Entry 7V5N (X-ray diffraction, 1.70 A resolution); this record covers chains E and F of the 3 polymer chains in the assembly.

[Chain E]
Protein: bevacizumab fab light chain
Source organism: Homo sapiens
Notes: antibody fragment or engineered binder
Sequence (214 residues; each row starts with the number of its first residue):
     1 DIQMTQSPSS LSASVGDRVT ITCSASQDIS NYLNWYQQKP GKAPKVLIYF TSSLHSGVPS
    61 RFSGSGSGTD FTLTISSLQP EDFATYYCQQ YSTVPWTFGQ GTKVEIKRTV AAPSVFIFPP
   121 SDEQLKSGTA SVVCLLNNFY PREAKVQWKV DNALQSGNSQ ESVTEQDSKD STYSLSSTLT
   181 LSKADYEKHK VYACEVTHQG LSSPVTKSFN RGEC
Unresolved in the structure: 213-214
Disulfides: C23-C88, C134-C194

[Chain F]
Protein: bevacizumab fab heavy chain
Source organism: Homo sapiens
Notes: antibody fragment or engineered binder
Sequence (231 residues; row label = number of the first residue in the row):
     1 EVQLVESGGG LVQPGGSLRL SCAASGYTFT NYGMNWVRQA PGKGLEWVGW INTYTGEPTY
    61 AADFKRRFTF SLDTSKSTAY LQMNSLRAED TAVYYCAKYP HYYGSSHWYF DVWGQGTLVT
   121 VSSASTKGPS VFPLAPSSKS TSGGTAALGC LVKDYFPEPV TVSWNSGALT SGVHTFPAVL
   181 QSSGLYSLSS VVTVPSSSLG TQTYICNVNH KPSNTKVDKK VEPKSCDKTH T
Unresolved in the structure: 137-143, 224-231
Disulfides: C22-C96, C150-C206

[How chain E and chain F interact]
Contacting residue pairs (66; chain E residue first):
  Y32(E) - S106(F)
  N34(E) - W108(F)  hydrogen bond (side chain-backbone)
  N34(E) - Y109(F)
  Y36(E) - Y109(F)
  Y36(E) - F110(F)  hydrogen bond (side chain-backbone)
  Q38(E) - Q39(F)  hydrogen bond
  Q38(E) - Y95(F)
  K42(E) - Y95(F)
  A43(E) - Y95(F)  hydrophobic
  A43(E) - W113(F)  hydrophobic
  A43(E) - G114(F)
  P44(E) - L45(F)  hydrophobic
  P44(E) - W113(F)  hydrogen bond (backbone-side chain)
  V46(E) - Y109(F)  hydrophobic
  V46(E) - F110(F)
  Y49(E) - H107(F)
  Y49(E) - Y109(F)  hydrophobic
  F50(E) - S105(F)
  F50(E) - S106(F)
  H55(E) - Y109(F)
  H55(E) - D111(F)  salt bridge
  Y87(E) - Q39(F)  hydrogen bond
  Y87(E) - K43(F)
  Y87(E) - G44(F)
  Y87(E) - L45(F)  hydrophobic
  Q89(E) - F110(F)
  Y91(E) - S106(F)  hydrogen bond (side chain-backbone)
  Y91(E) - W108(F)
  P95(E) - W47(F)  hydrophobic
  P95(E) - A61(F)  hydrophobic
  W96(E) - W47(F)
  W96(E) - W108(F)  hydrophobic
  F98(E) - L45(F)
  F98(E) - F110(F)  hydrophobic
  F116(E) - T145(F)
  F116(E) - A147(F)  hydrophobic
  F118(E) - L134(F)  hydrophobic
  F118(E) - A135(F)
  F118(E) - A147(F)
  F118(E) - L148(F)  hydrophobic
  S121(E) - F132(F)
  S121(E) - P133(F)
  E123(E) - F132(F)
  E123(E) - P133(F)
  E123(E) - K219(F)  salt bridge
  Q124(E) - F132(F)
  Q124(E) - K153(F)
  S131(E) - L151(F)
  S131(E) - K153(F)
  V133(E) - L134(F)  hydrophobic
  L135(E) - F176(F)  hydrophobic
  L135(E) - V191(F)  hydrophobic
  N137(E) - H174(F)  hydrogen bond
  N137(E) - T193(F)
  N138(E) - H174(F)  hydrogen bond
  Q160(E) - V179(F)
  Q160(E) - L180(F)  hydrogen bond (side chain-backbone)
  Q160(E) - Q181(F)
  S162(E) - F176(F)
  S162(E) - P177(F)  hydrogen bond (side chain-backbone)
  V163(E) - P177(F)
  T164(E) - F176(F)
  S174(E) - H174(F)  hydrogen bond
  S174(E) - F176(F)
  L175(E) - F176(F)
  S176(E) - F176(F)
Interface residues without a listed pair, chain E (38 interface residues in all): V94, S127, E161, T180
Interface residues without a listed pair, chain F (40 interface residues in all): N35, V37, E46, Y99, A146, T175

[Overview]
38 residues of chain E and 40 residues of chain F are in contact; the contacts include 11 hydrogen bonds and 2
salt bridges. Among the polar pairs are H55(E)-D111(F), E123(E)-K219(F) and N34(E)-W108(F).
Chain E is bevacizumab fab light chain and chain F is bevacizumab fab heavy chain, both from Homo sapiens; the
structure, Crystal structure of Fab fragment of bevacizumab bound to DNA aptamer, was determined by X-ray
diffraction.
